PDB entry 6J9E | electron microscopy, 3.41 A resolution | chains A and C of the 10 polymer chains in the assembly

[Chain A]
Name: DNA-directed RNA polymerase subunit alpha
From: Xanthomonas oryzae pv. oryzae (strain PXO99A)
Notes: EC 2.7.7.6
Reference sequence: B2SQT4 (RPOA_XANOP); numbering as in UniProt (aligned over 1-332)
Chain sequence (346 residues; each row starts with the number of its first residue; numbers below 1 keep their minus sign (Met-13 is residue -13)):
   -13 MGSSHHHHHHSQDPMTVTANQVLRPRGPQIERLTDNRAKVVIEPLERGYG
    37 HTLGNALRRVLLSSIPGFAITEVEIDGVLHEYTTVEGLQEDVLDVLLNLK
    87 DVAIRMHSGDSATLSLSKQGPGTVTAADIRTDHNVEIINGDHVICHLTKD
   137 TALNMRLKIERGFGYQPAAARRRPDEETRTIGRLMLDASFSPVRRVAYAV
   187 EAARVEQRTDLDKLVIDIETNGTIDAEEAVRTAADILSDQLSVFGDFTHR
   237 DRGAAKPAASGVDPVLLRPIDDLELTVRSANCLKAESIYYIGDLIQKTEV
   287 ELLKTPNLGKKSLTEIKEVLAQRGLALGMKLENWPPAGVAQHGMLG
Unresolved in the structure: -13 to 10, 158-167, 232-332
Differences from the reference sequence: initiating methionine (-13); expression tag (-12 to 0)

[Chain C]
Name: DNA-directed RNA polymerase subunit beta
From: Xanthomonas oryzae pv. oryzae PXO99A
Notes: EC 2.7.7.6
Reference sequence: B2SQQ1 (RPOB_XANOP); numbering as in UniProt (aligned over 1-1383)
Chain sequence (1383 residues; row label = number of the first residue in the row):
     1 MTSYSFTEKKRIRKDFGKQRSILEVPFLLAIQVDSYREFLQEDVESTKRK
    51 DLGLHAALKSVFPISSYSGNAALEYVGYKLGQPVFDERECRQRGMSYGAP
   101 LRVTVRLVIYDRESSTKAIKYVKEQEVYLGEIPLMTGNGTFIVNGTERVI
   151 VSQLHRSPGVFFDHDRGKTHSSGKLLYSARIIPYRGSWLDFEFDPKDALF
   201 TRIDRRRKLPVSILLRALGYNNEEMLAEFFEINTFHINPDEGVQLELVPE
   251 RLRGETLNFDLADGDKVIVEAGKRITARHVKQLEAAGVAALAVPDDYLVG
   301 RILSHDVVDGSTGELLANANDEISEDQLTAFRKAGVDAVGTLWVNDLDRG
   351 PYLSNTLRIDPTKTQLEALVEIYRMMRPGEPPTKEAAQNLFHNLFFTFER
   401 YDLSTVGRMKFNRRVGRKDVLGESVLYDKKYFAERNDEESKRLVAEHTDT
   451 SDILEVIKVLTEIRNGRGVVDDIDHLGNRRVRSVGEMAENVFRVGLVRVE
   501 RAVKERLSMAESEGLTPQELINAKPVAAAIKEFFGSSQLSQFMDQNNPLS
   551 EVTHKRRVSALGPGGLTRERAGFEVRDVHPTHYGRVCTIETPEGPNIGLI
   601 NSLAVFARTNQYGFLETPYRKVLDGKVSDDVEYLSAIEENEYVIAQANAL
   651 TDAKNMLTEQFVPCRFQGESLLKPPSEVHFMDVSPMQTVSVAAALVPFLE
   701 HDDANRALMGANMQRQAVPTLRSQKPLVGTGIERAVARDSGVTVNALRGG
   751 VIEQIDAARIVVKVNEAEIGGGTDAGVDIYNLIKYTRSNQNTCINQRPLV
   801 NVGDVIARGDVLADGPSTDIGELALGQNMLIAFMPWNGYNFEDSILLSER
   851 VVEEDRYTTIHIEELTCVARDTKLGPEEISADIPNVSEQALNRLDESGVV
   901 YIGAEVRAGDIMVGKVTPKGESQLTPEEKLLRAIFGEKASDVKDSSLRVP
   951 PGMDGTVIDVQVFTRDGIEKDKRARQIEENEIKRVKKDFDDQFRILEAAI
  1001 YARLRSQIVGKVANGGANLKKGDSVTDAYLDGLKKSDWFQLRMKDEDAAD
  1051 AIERAQKQIQAHEKEFEARFADKRGKITQGDDLAPGVLKMVKVFLAVKRR
  1101 IQPGDKMAGRHGNKGVVSNVVPVEDMPYMATGESVDIVLNPLGVPSRMNI
  1151 GQILEVHLGWAAKGLGRKIQRMLEAQAAVSELRKFLDDIYNHDNAINAQR
  1201 VDLSQFSDEELLNLGKNLIDGVPMATPVFDGASEAEIKRMLELADLPQSG
  1251 QTQLYDGRTGEAFDRKTTVGYMHYLKLNHLVDDKMHARSTGPYSLVTQQP
  1301 LGGKAQFGGQRFGEMEVWALEAYGAAYTLQEMLTVKSDDVQGRNQMYKNI
  1351 VDGEHEMVAGMPESFNVLVKEIRSLAIHMELEE
Unresolved in the structure: 1-2, 44-48, 238-242, 256-276, 511-514, 770-774, 921-924, 951-952, 1011-1051, 1194-1198, 1383

[How chain A and chain C interact]
Contacting residue pairs - 43 pairs, chain A then chain C:
  Asn41(A) with Gly1257(C); Arg1258(C), hydrogen bond (side chain-backbone); Thr1259(C); Gly1260(C)
  Arg44(A) with Glu1124(C); Tyr1128(C); Ser1134(C)
  Arg45(A) with Glu1124(C), hydrogen bond (side chain-backbone); Asp1125(C), salt bridge; Gly1257(C), hydrogen bond (side chain-backbone); Arg1258(C)
  Ser49(A) with Glu1124(C)
  Leu65(A) with Ile902(C)
  His66(A) with Gly903(C); Ile958(C)
  Tyr68(A) with Tyr785(C); Ile860(C), hydrophobic; Thr956(C); Ile958(C), hydrophobic; Lys1098(C)
  Glu72(A) with Asp756(C)
  Gly73(A) with Asp756(C), hydrogen bond (backbone-side chain)
  Leu74(A) with Asp756(C); Ala757(C)
  Gln75(A) with Ala757(C); Val800(C); Asn801(C)
  Asp77(A) with Tyr785(C), hydrogen bond
  Leu79(A) with Tyr785(C)
  Lys86(A) with Asp855(C), salt bridge
  Thr134(A) with Ile755(C)
  Tyr151(A) with Glu853(C); Asp855(C); Arg1100(C)
  Asp173(A) with Asp855(C); Arg1100(C), salt bridge
  Ser175(A) with Glu853(C)
  Arg181(A) with Gly1132(C); Glu1133(C)
  Ala183(A) with Thr1131(C); Gly1132(C)
  Tyr184(A) with Tyr1128(C); Gly1260(C)
Interface residues without a listed pair, chain A (26 interface residues in all): His37, Leu48, Val71, Glu76, Val182
Interface residues without a listed pair, chain C (37 interface residues in all): Leu721, Lys784, Asn795, Pro798, Val802, Val852, Val957, Ala1096, Val1123, Met1126, Ala1130

[Summary]
The interface between chain A and chain C involves 26 residues on one side and 37 on the other, with 5
hydrogen bonds and 3 salt bridges. Among the polar pairs are Arg45(A)-Asp1125(C), Lys86(A)-Asp855(C) and
Asp173(A)-Arg1100(C).
Chain A is DNA-directed RNA polymerase subunit alpha (Xanthomonas oryzae pv. oryzae (strain PXO99A)) and chain
C is DNA-directed RNA polymerase subunit beta (Xanthomonas oryzae pv. oryzae PXO99A); the structure, Cryo-EM
structure of Xanthomonos oryzae transcription elongation complex with NusA and the bacteriophage protein P7,
was determined by electron microscopy, deposited together with 6J9F.
